3RAE - chains D and H of the 8 polymer chains in the assembly; structure by X-ray diffraction, 2.90 A resolution.

# Chain D
Name: DNA topoisomerase 4 subunit B
Source organism: Streptococcus pneumoniae
Notes: EC 5.99.1.-
UniProt: Q59961 (PARE_STRPN); numbering as in UniProt (aligned over 404-647)
Sequence (268 residues; row label = number of the first residue in the row):
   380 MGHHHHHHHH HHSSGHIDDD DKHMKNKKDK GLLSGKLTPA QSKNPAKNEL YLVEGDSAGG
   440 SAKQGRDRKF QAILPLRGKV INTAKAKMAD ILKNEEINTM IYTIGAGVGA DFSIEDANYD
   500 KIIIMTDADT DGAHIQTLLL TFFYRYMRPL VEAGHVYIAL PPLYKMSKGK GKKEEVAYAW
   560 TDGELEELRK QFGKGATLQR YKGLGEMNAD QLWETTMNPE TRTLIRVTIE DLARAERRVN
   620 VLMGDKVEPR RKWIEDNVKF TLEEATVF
Not modelled in the structure: 380-414, 546-556, 571-576, 641-647
Sequence notes: expression tag (380-403)
Curated features (UniProtKB/Swiss-Prot):
  - binding site (Mg(2+)): Glu-433, Asp-506, Asp-508
  - site (Interaction with DNA): Lys-458, Asn-461, His-513, Arg-629
Bound ions: Mg2+: Asp-506, Asp-508
Ligand contacts: Levofloxacin (LFX; (3S)-9-fluoro-3-methyl-10-(4-methylpiperazin-1-yl)-7-oxo-2,3-dihydro-7H-[1,4]oxazino[2,3,4-ij]quinoline-6-carboxylic acid): Arg-456, Gly-457, Glu-474, Glu-475
What the authors report for this chain:
  - binding site for Levofloxacin: Glu-474, Glu-475

# Chain H
Molecule: 11-nt DNA strand
Sequence (11 nucleotides; numbered 1 to 11; the number before each row is that of its first residue):
     1 GACTATGCAC G

# Chain D / chain H interface
Pairs across the interface (17; chain D residue first):
  Lys-458(D) with DT6(H), base contact; DG7(H), sugar contact
  Val-459(D) with DG7(H), sugar contact
  Ile-460(D) with DT6(H), phosphate contact; DG7(H), phosphate contact
  Asn-461(D) with DG7(H), hydrogen bond to the phosphate; DC8(H), hydrogen bond to the phosphate
  Lys-464(D) with DC8(H), salt bridge to the phosphate; DA9(H), salt bridge to the phosphate
  Asn-473(D) with DT6(H), hydrogen bond to the phosphate
  His-513(D) with DG7(H), hydrogen bond to the phosphate; DC8(H), salt bridge to the phosphate
  Leu-517(D) with DG7(H), sugar contact
  Met-622(D) with DC8(H), phosphate contact
  Val-626(D) with DA9(H), sugar contact; DC10(H), phosphate contact
  Arg-629(D) with DA9(H), salt bridge to the phosphate
Other interface residues (no listed pair), chain D (12 interface residues in all): Gly-457
Other interface residues (no listed pair), chain H (6 interface residues in all): DA5

# Summary
The interface between chain D and chain H involves 12 residues on one side and 6 on the other, with 4 hydrogen
bonds and 4 salt bridges. Polar contacts include Asn-461(D)/DG7(H), Asn-461(D)/DC8(H) and Asn-473(D)/DT6(H).
Ligands of chain D: Levofloxacin. The paper reports a binding site for Levofloxacin at Glu-474(D) and
Glu-475(D).
Chain D is DNA topoisomerase 4 subunit B (Streptococcus pneumoniae) and chain H is an 11-nt DNA strand; the
structure, Quinolone(Levofloxacin)-DNA cleavage complex of type IV topoisomerase from S. pneumoniae, was
determined by X-ray diffraction (same publication as 5EIX).
